PDB entry 8IVW | X-ray diffraction, 3.21 A resolution | chains A and B of the 3 polymer chains in the assembly

[Chain A]
Molecule: Neuropilin-2
Source organism: Homo sapiens
UniProtKB: O60462 (NRP2_HUMAN); residue numbers follow UniProt; this construct covers 25-595
Amino-acid sequence (583 residues; row label = number of the first residue in the row):
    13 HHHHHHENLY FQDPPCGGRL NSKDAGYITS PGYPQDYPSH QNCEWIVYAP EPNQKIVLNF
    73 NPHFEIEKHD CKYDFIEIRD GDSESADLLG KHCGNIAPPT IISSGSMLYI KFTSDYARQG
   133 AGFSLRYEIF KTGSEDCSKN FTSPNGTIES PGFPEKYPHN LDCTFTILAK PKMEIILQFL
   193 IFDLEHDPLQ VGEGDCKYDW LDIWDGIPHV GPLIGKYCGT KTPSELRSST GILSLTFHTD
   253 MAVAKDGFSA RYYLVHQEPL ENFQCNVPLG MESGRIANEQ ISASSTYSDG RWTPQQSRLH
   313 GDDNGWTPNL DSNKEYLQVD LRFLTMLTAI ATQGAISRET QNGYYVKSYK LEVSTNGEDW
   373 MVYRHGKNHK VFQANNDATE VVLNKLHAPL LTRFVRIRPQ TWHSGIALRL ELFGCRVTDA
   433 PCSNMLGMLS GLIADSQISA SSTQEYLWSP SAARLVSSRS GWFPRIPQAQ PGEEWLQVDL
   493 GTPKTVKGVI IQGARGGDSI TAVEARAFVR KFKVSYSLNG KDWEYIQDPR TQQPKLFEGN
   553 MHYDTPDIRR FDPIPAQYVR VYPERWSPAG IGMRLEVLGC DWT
Unresolved in the structure: 13-148, 199-206, 493-495, 508-516, 595
Sequence notes: expression tag (13-24)
Curated features (UniProtKB/Swiss-Prot):
  - binding site (Ca(2+)): E197, D211, D252
  - glycosylation (N-linked (GlcNAc...) asparagine): N152, N157
  - natural variant: R334 (R334C: Rare variant), R428 (R428W: Rare variant)
Disulfide bonds: C149-C175, C208-C230, C277-C427, C434-C592

[Chain B]
Molecule: Heavy chian of antibody 10V8 Fab fragment
Source organism: Homo sapiens
Notes: antibody fragment or engineered binder
Amino-acid sequence (228 residues; row label = number of the first residue in the row):
     1 EVQLVQSGAE VKKPGATVKI SCKVSGFNIK DYYIHWVQQA PGKGLEWMGR IDVEDDETKY
    61 APKFQGRVTI TADTSTDTAY MELSSLRSED TAVYYCATPI YGSREAWFAY WGQGTLVTVS
   121 SASTKGPSVF PLAPCSRSTS ESTAALGCLV KDYFPEPVTV SWNSGALTSG VHTFPAVLQS
   181 SGLYSLSSVV TVPSSSLGTK TYTCNVDHKP SNTKVDKRVG GSHHHHHH
Unresolved in the structure: 220-228
Disulfide bonds: C22-C96, C148-C204

[How chain A and chain B interact]
Pairs across the interface (31):
  Y299(A) with G102(B), hydrogen bond (side chain-backbone); S103(B); R104(B), hydrogen bond (side chain-backbone); E105(B)
  D301(A) with E105(B)
  T319(A) with R104(B)
  D323(A) with Y101(B); R104(B), salt bridge
  T352(A) with R50(B); R104(B); A106(B)
  Q353(A) with R50(B), hydrogen bond (backbone-side chain); K59(B)
  N354(A) with Y33(B); R50(B), hydrogen bond
  G355(A) with Y33(B)
  Y356(A) with S103(B); R104(B)
  Y357(A) with D55(B), hydrogen bond
  K359(A) with E54(B), salt bridge
  W414(A) with D31(B); Y101(B), hydrogen bond
  H415(A) with D31(B), salt bridge; D52(B), salt bridge; E54(B), salt bridge; D55(B), salt bridge
  S416(A) with D31(B), hydrogen bond (backbone-side chain); Y101(B), hydrogen bond (backbone-side chain)
  G417(A) with Y101(B); R104(B)
  I418(A) with R104(B)
Other interface residues (no listed pair), chain A (17 interface residues in all): W304

[Summary]
Chain A and chain B form an interface of 17 and 13 residues respectively; the contacts include 8 hydrogen
bonds and 6 salt bridges. Polar contacts include D323(A)-R104(B), K359(A)-E54(B) and H415(A)-D31(B). UniProt
lists 3 Ca2+-binding residues on chain A.
Here chain A is Neuropilin-2 and chain B is Heavy chian of antibody 10V8 Fab fragment, both from Homo sapiens.
Entry 8IVW (Crystal structure of NRP2 in complex with aNRP2-10 Fab fragment) was determined by X-ray
diffraction, deposited together with 8IVX.
